PDB entry 6UD8 | electron microscopy, 3.20 A resolution | chains B and F of the 8 polymer chains in the assembly

# Chain B
Molecule: Glutamate receptor 2
Organism: Rattus norvegicus
UniProtKB: P19491 (GRIA2_RAT); residues -20 to 847 here correspond to UniProt positions 1-868 (UniProt number = residue number + 21)
Amino-acid sequence (889 residues; numbered -20 to 868; the number before each row is that of its first residue; numbers below 1 keep their minus sign (Met-20 is residue -20)):
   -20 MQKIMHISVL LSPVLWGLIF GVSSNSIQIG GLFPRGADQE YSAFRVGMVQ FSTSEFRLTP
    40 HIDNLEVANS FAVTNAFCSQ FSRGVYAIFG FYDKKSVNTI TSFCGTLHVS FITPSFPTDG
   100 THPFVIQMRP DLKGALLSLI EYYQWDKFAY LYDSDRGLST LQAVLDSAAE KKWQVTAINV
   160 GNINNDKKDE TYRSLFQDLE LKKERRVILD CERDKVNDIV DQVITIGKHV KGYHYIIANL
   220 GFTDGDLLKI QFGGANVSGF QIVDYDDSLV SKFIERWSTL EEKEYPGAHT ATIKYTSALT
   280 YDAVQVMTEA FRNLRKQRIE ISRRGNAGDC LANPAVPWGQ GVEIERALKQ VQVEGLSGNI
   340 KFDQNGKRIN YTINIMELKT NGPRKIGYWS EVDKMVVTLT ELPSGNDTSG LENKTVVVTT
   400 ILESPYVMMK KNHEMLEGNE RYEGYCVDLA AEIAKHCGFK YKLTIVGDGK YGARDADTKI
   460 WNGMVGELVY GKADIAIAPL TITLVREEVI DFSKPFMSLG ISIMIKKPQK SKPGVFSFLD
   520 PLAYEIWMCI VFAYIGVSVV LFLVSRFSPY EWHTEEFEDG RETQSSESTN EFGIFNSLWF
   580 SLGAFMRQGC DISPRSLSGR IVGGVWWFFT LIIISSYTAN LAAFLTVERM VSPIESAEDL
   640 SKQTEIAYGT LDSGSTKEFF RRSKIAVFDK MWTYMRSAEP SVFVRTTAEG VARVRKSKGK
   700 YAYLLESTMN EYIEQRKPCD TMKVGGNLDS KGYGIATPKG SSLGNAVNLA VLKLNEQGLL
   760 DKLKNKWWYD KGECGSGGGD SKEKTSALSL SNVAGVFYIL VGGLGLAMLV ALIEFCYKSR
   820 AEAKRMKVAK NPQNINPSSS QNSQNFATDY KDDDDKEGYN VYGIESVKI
Not modelled in the structure: -20 to 393, 549-594, 777-783, 825-868
Sequence notes: conflict Arg586 (Gln607 in P19491); expression tag (848-868)
Curated features (UniProtKB/Swiss-Prot):
  - region: Ala846, Thr847 (Required for interaction with IQSEC1)
  - binding site (L-glutamate): Pro478, Thr480, Arg485, Ser654, Thr655, Glu705
  - site: Arg453 (Interaction with the cone snail toxin Con-ikot-ikot), Ile633 (Crucial to convey clamshell closure to channel opening), Arg660 (Interaction with the cone snail toxin Con-ikot-ikot), Lys752 (Interaction with the cone snail toxin Con-ikot-ikot)
  - modified residue (Phosphoserine): Ser662, Ser696, Ser839, Ser842
  - lipidation (S-palmitoyl cysteine): Cys589, Cys815
  - glycosylation (N-linked (GlcNAc...) asparagine): Asn235, Asn349, Asn385, Asn392
Cystine bridges: Cys718-Cys773
Ligand contacts: ZK1 ({[7-morpholin-4-yl-2,3-dioxo-6-(trifluoromethyl)-3,4-dihydroquinoxalin-1(2H)-yl]methyl}phosphonic acid): Tyr405, Tyr450, Gly451, Pro478, Leu479, Thr480, Arg485, Gly653, Ser654, Thr686, Glu705, Thr707, Met708, Tyr732
Reported in the primary citation:
  - specificity-determining residues: Glu524, Met527, Cys528, Leu789, Ala793 (by similarity / conservation)

# Chain F
Molecule: Protein cornichon homolog 3
Organism: Mus musculus
UniProtKB: Q6ZWS4 (CNIH3_MOUSE); numbering as in UniProt (aligned over 1-160)
Amino-acid sequence (174 residues; each row starts with the number of its first residue):
     1 MAFTFAAFCY MLSLVLCAAL IFFAIWHIIA FDELRTDFKS PIDQCNPVHA RERLRNIERI
    61 CFLLRKLVLP EYSIHSLFCI MFLCAQEWLT LGLNVPLLFY HFWRYFHCPA DSSELAYDPP
   121 VVMNADTLSY CQKEAWCKLA FYLLSFFYYL YCMIYTLVSS GGRGGTETSQ VAPA
Not modelled in the structure: 1, 39-47, 109-123, 160-174
Sequence notes: linker (161-165); expression tag (166-174)

# How chain B and chain F interact
Residue-residue contacts (14):
  Leu789(B) with Phe3(F), hydrophobic
  Phe796(B) with Phe8(F), hydrophobic
  Tyr797(B) with Phe3(F), hydrophobic
  Val800(B) with Phe8(F), hydrophobic; Met11(F), hydrophobic
  Met807(B) with Val15(F); Leu16(F); Ala19(F), hydrophobic
  Leu811(B) with Ala19(F), hydrophobic; Phe22(F), hydrophobic
  Phe814(B) with Phe22(F), hydrophobic; Trp26(F)
  Cys815(B) with Phe22(F), hydrophobic
  Ala822(B) with Arg59(F)
Interface residues without a listed pair, chain B (14 interface residues in all): Ala793, Leu799, Leu803, Gly804, Ser818
Interface residues without a listed pair, chain F (13 interface residues in all): Ala18, Phe23, Leu63, Leu157

# Summary
Chain B and chain F form an interface of 14 and 13 residues respectively. Chain B binds compound ZK1. From
UniProt: 6 L-glutamate-binding residues on chain B. From the paper: specificity determinants Glu524(B),
Met527(B) and Cys528(B) among others.
Chain B is Glutamate receptor 2 (Rattus norvegicus) and chain F is Protein cornichon homolog 3 (Mus musculus);
the structure, GluA2 in complex with its auxiliary subunit CNIH3 - with antagonist ZK200775, was determined by
electron microscopy together with 6PEQ, 6U5S, 6U6I, 6UCB and 6UD4 from the same study.
